PDB entry 9BW5 | electron microscopy, 3.30 A resolution | chains A and B

Chain A (and B):
Name: Major vault protein
Source organism: Homo sapiens
Notes: chain B of this document is another copy of the same molecule, construct and numbering; everything in this record applies to it too
Reference sequence: Q14764 (MVP_HUMAN); residue numbers follow UniProt; this construct covers 1-893
Sequence (893 residues; each row starts with the number of its first residue):
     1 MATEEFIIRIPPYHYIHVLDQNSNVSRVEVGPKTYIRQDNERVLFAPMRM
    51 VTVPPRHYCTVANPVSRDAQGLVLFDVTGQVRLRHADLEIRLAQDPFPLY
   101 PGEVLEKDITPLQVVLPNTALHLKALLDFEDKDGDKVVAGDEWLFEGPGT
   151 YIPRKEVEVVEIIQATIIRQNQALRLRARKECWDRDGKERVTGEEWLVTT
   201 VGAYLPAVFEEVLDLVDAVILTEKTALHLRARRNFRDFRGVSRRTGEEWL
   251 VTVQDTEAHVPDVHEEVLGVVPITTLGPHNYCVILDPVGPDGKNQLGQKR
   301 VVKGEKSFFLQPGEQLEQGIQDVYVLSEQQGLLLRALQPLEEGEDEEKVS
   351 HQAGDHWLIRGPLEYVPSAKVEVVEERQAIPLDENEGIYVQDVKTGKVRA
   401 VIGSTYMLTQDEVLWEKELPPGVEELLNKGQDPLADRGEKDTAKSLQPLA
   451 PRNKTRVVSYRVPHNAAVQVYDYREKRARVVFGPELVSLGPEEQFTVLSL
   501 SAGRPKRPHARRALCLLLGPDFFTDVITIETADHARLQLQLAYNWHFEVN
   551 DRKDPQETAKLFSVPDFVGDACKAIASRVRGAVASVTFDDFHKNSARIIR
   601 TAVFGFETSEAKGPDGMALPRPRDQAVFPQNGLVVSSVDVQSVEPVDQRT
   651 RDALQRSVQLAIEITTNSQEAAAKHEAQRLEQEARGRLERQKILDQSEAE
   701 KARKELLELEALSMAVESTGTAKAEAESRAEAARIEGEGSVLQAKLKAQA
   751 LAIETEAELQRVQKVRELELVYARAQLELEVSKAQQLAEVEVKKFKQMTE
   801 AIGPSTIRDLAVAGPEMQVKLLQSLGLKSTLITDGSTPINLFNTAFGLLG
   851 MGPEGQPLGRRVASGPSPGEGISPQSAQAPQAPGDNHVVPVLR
Disordered / not traced: 1-4, 431-448, 607-621, 813-893
Swiss-Prot annotation at these positions:
  - modified residue: A2 (N-acetylalanine), S445 (Phosphoserine)
  - cross-link (Glycyl lysine isopeptide (Lys-Gly)): K444 (interchain with G-Cter in SUMO2), K704 (interchain with G-Cter in SUMO2)
From the paper describing this entry:
  - self-association interface (contacts with another copy of this molecule); pairs are residue here / residue on that copy: R9-D39 (salt bridge), F6

How chain A and chain B interact:
Residue-residue contacts - 4 pairs, chain A then chain B:
  F6(A) with R9(B)
  R9(A) with F6(B); D39(B), salt bridge
  D39(A) with R9(B), salt bridge

Overview:
The chain A/chain B interface involves 3 residues from each chain; the contacts include 2 salt bridges. The
salt-bridged pair is R9(A)-D39(B). The paper reports a self-association interface involving F6(A), R9(A) and
D39(A).
Both chains are Major vault protein (Homo sapiens). Entry 9BW5 (Human Vault Cage) was determined by electron
microscopy (same publication as 9MXJ, 9BW6 and 9BW7).
